Entry 5H9F (X-ray diffraction, 2.45 A resolution); this record covers chains I and L of the 14 polymer chains in the assembly.

[Chain I]
Protein: CRISPR system Cascade subunit CasC
Organism: Escherichia coli (strain K12)
UniProtKB: Q46899 (CASC_ECOLI); residues 1-363 here = UniProt positions 1-363
Amino-acid sequence (363 residues; each row starts with the number of its first residue):
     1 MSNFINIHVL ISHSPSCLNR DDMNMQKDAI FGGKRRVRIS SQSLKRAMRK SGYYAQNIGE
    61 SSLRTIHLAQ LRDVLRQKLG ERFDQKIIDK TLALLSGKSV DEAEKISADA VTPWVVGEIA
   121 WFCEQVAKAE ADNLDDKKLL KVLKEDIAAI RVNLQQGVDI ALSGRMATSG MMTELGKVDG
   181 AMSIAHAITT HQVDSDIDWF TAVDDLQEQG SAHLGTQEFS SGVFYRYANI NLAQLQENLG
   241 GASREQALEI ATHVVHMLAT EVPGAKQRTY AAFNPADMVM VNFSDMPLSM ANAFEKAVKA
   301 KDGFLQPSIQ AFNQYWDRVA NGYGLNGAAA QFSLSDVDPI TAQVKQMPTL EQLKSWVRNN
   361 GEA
Disordered / not traced: 1, 98-106, 362-363

[Chain L]
Molecule: crRNA
Organism: Escherichia coli
Sequence (61 nucleotides; each row starts with the number of its first residue):
     1 AUAAACCGAC GGUAUUGUUC AGAUCCUGGC UUGCCAACAG GAGUUCCCCG CGCCAGCGGG
    61 X
Modified residues: 23G (guanosine-5'-phosphate-2',3'-cyclic phosphate) at position 61

[How chain I and chain L interact]
Residue-residue contacts - 51 pairs, chain I then chain L:
  Asn19(I) - G8(L)  sugar contact
  Asn19(I) - A9(L)  phosphate contact
  Asn19(I) - C10(L)  phosphate contact
  Arg20(I) - A9(L)  sugar contact
  Arg20(I) - C10(L)  hydrogen bond to the phosphate
  Arg20(I) - G11(L)  salt bridge to the phosphate
  Asp21(I) - A9(L)  base contact
  Asp22(I) - A9(L)  base contact
  Asn24(I) - C10(L)  base contact
  Lys27(I) - A9(L)  salt bridge to the phosphate
  Ser40(I) - G8(L)  phosphate contact
  Ser40(I) - A9(L)  hydrogen bond to the phosphate
  Gln42(I) - C7(L)  sugar contact
  Gln42(I) - G8(L)  phosphate contact
  Gln42(I) - A9(L)  hydrogen bond to the phosphate
  Ser43(I) - G8(L)  hydrogen bond to the sugar
  Lys45(I) - C6(L)  salt bridge to the phosphate
  Lys45(I) - C7(L)  salt bridge to the phosphate
  Arg46(I) - G8(L)  salt bridge to the phosphate
  Arg49(I) - C6(L)  hydrogen bond to the phosphate
  Arg49(I) - C7(L)  salt bridge to the phosphate
  Ser163(I) - C6(L)  sugar contact
  Ser163(I) - C7(L)  phosphate contact
  Arg165(I) - A5(L)  base contact
  Arg165(I) - C6(L)  hydrogen bond to the sugar
  Met166(I) - C6(L)  hydrogen bond to the sugar
  Ala167(I) - C6(L)  hydrogen bond to the sugar
  Lys177(I) - A4(L)  hydrogen bond to the base
  Lys177(I) - A5(L)  base contact
  Val178(I) - A5(L)  sugar contact
  Val178(I) - C6(L)  sugar contact
  Asp179(I) - A1(L)  base contact
  Asp179(I) - A5(L)  hydrogen bond to the sugar
  Gly180(I) - C6(L)  hydrogen bond to the phosphate
  Trp199(I) - U15(L)  base contact
  Phe200(I) - U13(L)  base contact
  Phe200(I) - U15(L)  phosphate contact
  Thr201(I) - U13(L)  hydrogen bond to the sugar
  Thr201(I) - A14(L)  hydrogen bond to the base
  Thr201(I) - U15(L)  hydrogen bond to the phosphate
  Ala202(I) - U13(L)  base contact
  Ala202(I) - A14(L)  phosphate contact
  Val203(I) - A14(L)  hydrogen bond to the phosphate
  Ser211(I) - A14(L)  base contact
  Gln234(I) - A1(L)  base contact
  Gly264(I) - G11(L)  phosphate contact
  Ala265(I) - C10(L)  phosphate contact
  Ala265(I) - G11(L)  phosphate contact
  Lys266(I) - G11(L)  hydrogen bond to the phosphate
  Arg268(I) - G12(L)  phosphate contact
  Thr269(I) - U13(L)  phosphate contact
Other interface residues (no listed pair), chain I (35 interface residues in all): Leu18, Gly164, Gln209
Other interface residues (no listed pair), chain L (14 interface residues in all): G17

[Summary]
The interface between chain I and chain L involves 35 residues on one side and 14 on the other, with 16
hydrogen bonds and 6 salt bridges. Polar pairs include Lys177(I)-A4(L), Thr201(I)-A14(L) and Ser43(I)-G8(L).
Here chain I is CRISPR system Cascade subunit CasC (Escherichia coli (strain K12)) and chain L is crRNA
(Escherichia coli). Entry 5H9F (Crystal structure of E. coli Cascade bound to a PAM-containing dsDNA target at
2.45 angstrom resolution) was determined by X-ray diffraction together with 5H9E from the same study.
